PDB entry 4HWZ | X-ray diffraction, 2.40 A resolution | chains A and B of the 3 polymer chains in the assembly

[Chain A]
Molecule: HLA class I histocompatibility antigen, A-68 alpha chain
Source organism: Homo sapiens
UniProt: P01891 (1A68_HUMAN); residues 1-274 here correspond to UniProt positions 25-298 (UniProt number = residue number + 24)
Amino-acid sequence (274 residues; row label = number of the first residue in the row):
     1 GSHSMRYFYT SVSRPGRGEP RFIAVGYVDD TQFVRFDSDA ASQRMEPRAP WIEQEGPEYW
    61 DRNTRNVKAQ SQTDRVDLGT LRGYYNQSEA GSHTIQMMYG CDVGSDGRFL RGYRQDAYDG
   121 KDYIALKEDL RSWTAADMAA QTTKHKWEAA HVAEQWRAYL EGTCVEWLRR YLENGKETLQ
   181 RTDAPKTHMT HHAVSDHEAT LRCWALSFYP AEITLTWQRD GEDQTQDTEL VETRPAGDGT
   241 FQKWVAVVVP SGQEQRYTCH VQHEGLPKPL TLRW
Cystine bridges: Cys-101/Cys-164, Cys-203/Cys-259
What the authors report for this chain:
  - specificity-determining residues: Asp-116
  - binding site for 9-mer peptide from Pol protein: Tyr-7, Tyr-9, Val-67

[Chain B]
Molecule: Beta-2-microglobulin
Source organism: Homo sapiens
UniProt: P61769 (B2MG_HUMAN); residues 1-99 here correspond to UniProt positions 21-119 (UniProt number = residue number + 20)
Amino-acid sequence (99 residues; each row starts with the number of its first residue):
     1 IQRTPKIQVY SRHPAENGKS NFLNCYVSGF HPSDIEVDLL KNGERIEKVE HSDLSFSKDW
    61 SFYLLYYTEF TPTEKDEYAC RVNHVTLSQP KIVKWDRDM
Cystine bridges: Cys-25/Cys-80

[Chain A / chain B interface]
Contacting residue pairs - 54 pairs, chain A then chain B:
  Phe-8(A) with Ser-55(B); Phe-56(B)
  Tyr-9(A) with Phe-56(B)
  Thr-10(A) with Leu-54(B); Phe-56(B); Phe-62(B)
  Val-12(A) with Ser-33(B)
  Ile-23(A) with Leu-54(B), hydrophobic
  Val-25(A) with Asp-53(B); Leu-54(B)
  Tyr-27(A) with Ser-55(B), hydrogen bond; Tyr-63(B)
  Gln-32(A) with Asp-53(B), hydrogen bond
  Arg-35(A) with Asp-53(B), salt bridge
  Gln-96(A) with His-31(B), hydrogen bond; Phe-56(B); Trp-60(B), hydrogen bond (side chain-backbone); Phe-62(B)
  Met-97(A) with Phe-56(B)
  Gln-115(A) with Trp-60(B)
  Asp-116(A) with Trp-60(B)
  Ala-117(A) with Trp-60(B)
  Asp-119(A) with Ile-1(B), hydrogen bond (backbone-backbone); His-31(B)
  Gly-120(A) with Arg-3(B); His-31(B); Trp-60(B)
  Asp-122(A) with Trp-60(B), hydrogen bond
  His-192(A) with Asp-98(B), salt bridge
  Arg-202(A) with Asp-98(B), hydrogen bond (side chain-backbone)
  Trp-204(A) with Asp-98(B); Met-99(B)
  Val-231(A) with Gln-8(B)
  Glu-232(A) with Lys-6(B), salt bridge; Gln-8(B), hydrogen bond (backbone-side chain); Tyr-26(B), hydrogen bond; Ser-28(B), hydrogen bond
  Thr-233(A) with Tyr-26(B)
  Arg-234(A) with Gln-8(B), hydrogen bond; Tyr-10(B); Tyr-26(B); Met-99(B), hydrogen bond (side chain-backbone)
  Pro-235(A) with Tyr-10(B), hydrogen bond (backbone-side chain); Asn-24(B); Tyr-26(B)
  Ala-236(A) with Arg-12(B), hydrogen bond (backbone-side chain); Asn-24(B), hydrogen bond (backbone-side chain)
  Gly-237(A) with Arg-12(B), hydrogen bond (backbone-side chain); Leu-65(B)
  Asp-238(A) with Arg-12(B)
  Gln-242(A) with Tyr-10(B); Ser-11(B); Arg-12(B), hydrogen bond (side chain-backbone)
  Trp-244(A) with Met-99(B), hydrogen bond (side chain-backbone)
Other interface residues (no listed pair), chain A (34 interface residues in all): Arg-48, Thr-94, Met-98, Lys-121
Other interface residues (no listed pair), chain B (24 interface residues in all): His-13, Asp-59

[Summary]
34 residues of chain A and 24 residues of chain B are in contact; the contacts include 18 hydrogen bonds and 3
salt bridges. Polar contacts include Arg-35(A)/Asp-53(B), His-192(A)/Asp-98(B) and Glu-232(A)/Lys-6(B). From
the paper: a binding site for 9-mer peptide from Pol protein at Tyr-7(A), Tyr-9(A) and Val-67(A); the
specificity determinant Asp-116(A).
Here chain A is HLA class I histocompatibility antigen, A-68 alpha chain and chain B is Beta-2-microglobulin,
both from Homo sapiens. Entry 4HWZ (Structure of HLA-A68 complexed with an HIV derived peptide) was determined
by X-ray diffraction together with 4HX1 and 4I48 from the same study.
